5XN1 - chains A and E of the 3 polymer chains in the assembly; structure by X-ray diffraction, 2.45 A resolution.

Chain A:
Protein: Pol protein
From: Human immunodeficiency virus 1
Notes: fragment: p66 subunit
Reference sequence: D3XFN7 (D3XFN7_9HIV1); residues 1-555 here correspond to UniProt positions 100-654 (UniProt number = residue number + 99)
Sequence (557 residues; numbered -1 to 555; the number before each row is that of its first residue; numbers below 1 keep their minus sign (Met-1 is residue -1)):
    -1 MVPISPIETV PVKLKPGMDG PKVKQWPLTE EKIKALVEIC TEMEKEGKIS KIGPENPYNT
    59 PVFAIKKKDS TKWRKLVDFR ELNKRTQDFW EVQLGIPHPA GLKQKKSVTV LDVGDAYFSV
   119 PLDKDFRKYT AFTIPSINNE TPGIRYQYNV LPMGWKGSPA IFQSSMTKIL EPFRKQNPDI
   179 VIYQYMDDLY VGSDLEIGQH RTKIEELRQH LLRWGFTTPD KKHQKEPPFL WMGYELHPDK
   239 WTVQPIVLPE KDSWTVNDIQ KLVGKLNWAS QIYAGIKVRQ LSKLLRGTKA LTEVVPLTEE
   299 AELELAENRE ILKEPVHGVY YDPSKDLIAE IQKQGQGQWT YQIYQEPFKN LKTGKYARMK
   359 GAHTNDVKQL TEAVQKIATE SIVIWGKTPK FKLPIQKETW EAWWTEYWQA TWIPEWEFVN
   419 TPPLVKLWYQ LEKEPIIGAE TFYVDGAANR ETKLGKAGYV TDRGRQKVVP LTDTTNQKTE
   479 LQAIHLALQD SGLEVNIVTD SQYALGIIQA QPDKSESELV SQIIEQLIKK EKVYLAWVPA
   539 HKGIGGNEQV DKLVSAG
Not modelled in the structure: -1 to 2, 554-555
Sequence notes: expression tag (-1 to 0); engineered mutation Met151 (Gln250 in D3XFN7), Ser162 (Cys261 in D3XFN7), Ser280 (Cys379 in D3XFN7)
Ion coordination: Mg2+: Asp110, Val111, Asp185 (together with Entecavir 5'-triphosphate)
Ligand contacts: Entecavir 5'-triphosphate: Lys65, Arg72, Leu74, Asp110, Val111, Gly112, Asp113, Ala114, Tyr115, Met151, Gly152, Met184, Asp185, Lys220
Reported in the primary citation:
  - binding site for Entecavir 5'-triphosphate: Lys65, Arg72, Met151, Met184
  - contacts within the chain: Arg72-Met151 (hydrophobic contact), Phe160-Met164 (hydrophobic contact), Phe160-Phe214 (hydrophobic contact)
  - Mg2+ coordination: Val111, Asp185
  - conformationally variable residues (side-chain flip): Gln91, Gln161, Met184
  - binding site for 38-MER DNA aptamer (chain E): Ile63, Leu74
  - mutagenesis - Q151M: unchanged catalytic activity
  - mutagenesis - Q151M/F160L: abolished growth
  - mutagenesis - G112S/D113A/Q151M: decreased growth

Chain E:
Molecule: 38-MER DNA aptamer
Sequence (38 nucleotides; numbered -4 to 33; the number before each row is that of its first residue; numbers below 1 keep their minus sign (DT-4 is residue -4)):
    -4 TAATCGCCCC CCTTCGGTGC TTTGCACCGA AGGGGGGC
Not modelled in the structure: -4 to -2
Modified positions: OMC (o2'-methylycytidine-5'-monophosphate) at position 2; OMC (o2'-methylycytidine-5'-monophosphate) at position 4
Ligand contacts: Entecavir 5'-triphosphate: DC0, DG1, DC33

Chain A / chain E interface:
Residue-residue contacts (72; chain A residue first):
  Trp24(A) with DT-1(E), stacking on the base
  Phe61(A) with DT-1(E), sugar contact; DC0(E), sugar contact
  Ile63(A) with DC0(E), base contact
  Leu74(A) with DC0(E), base contact
  Asp76(A) with DC0(E), sugar contact
  Arg78(A) with DT-1(E), base contact; DC0(E), salt bridge to the phosphate; DG1(E), phosphate contact
  Asn81(A) with DG1(E), sugar contact
  Glu89(A) with OMC_2(E), hydrogen bond to the sugar; DC3(E), phosphate contact
  Gln91(A) with DC3(E), sugar contact
  Leu92(A) with OMC_4(E), sugar contact
  Gly93(A) with OMC_4(E), sugar contact
  Ile94(A) with DC3(E), base contact; OMC_4(E), sugar contact; DG31(E), base contact
  Asp110(A) with DC33(E), phosphate contact
  Tyr115(A) with DG1(E), base contact
  Gly152(A) with DC0(E), base contact; DG1(E), sugar contact
  Lys154(A) with DG1(E), phosphate contact; OMC_2(E), phosphate contact
  Pro157(A) with OMC_2(E), sugar contact
  Tyr183(A) with DC3(E), hydrogen bond to the base; DG32(E), hydrogen bond to the base; DC33(E), sugar contact
  Met184(A) with DC33(E), sugar contact
  Asp185(A) with DC33(E), phosphate contact
  Asp186(A) with DC33(E), phosphate contact
  Met230(A) with DG32(E), sugar contact; DC33(E), phosphate contact
  Gly231(A) with DG32(E), phosphate contact
  Asn255(A) with DG28(E), phosphate contact; DG29(E), hydrogen bond to the phosphate
  Gln258(A) with DG28(E), sugar contact; DG29(E), sugar contact
  Lys259(A) with DG29(E), phosphate contact; DG30(E), phosphate contact
  Gly262(A) with DG30(E), sugar contact
  Lys263(A) with DG30(E), sugar contact; DG31(E), salt bridge to the phosphate
  Asn265(A) with DC6(E), sugar contact
  Trp266(A) with DG31(E), sugar contact
  Val276(A) with DC7(E), phosphate contact
  Ser280(A) with DC7(E), phosphate contact; DT8(E), phosphate contact
  Lys281(A) with DT8(E), phosphate contact
  Arg284(A) with DT8(E), salt bridge to the phosphate; DT9(E), phosphate contact
  Gly285(A) with DT9(E), hydrogen bond to the phosphate
  Lys353(A) with DC6(E), hydrogen bond to the phosphate; DC7(E), salt bridge to the phosphate
  Ala355(A) with DC7(E), phosphate contact
  Arg356(A) with DC7(E), phosphate contact
  Gly359(A) with DC22(E), phosphate contact
  Ala360(A) with DC22(E), phosphate contact
  His361(A) with DA21(E), salt bridge to the phosphate
  Lys374(A) with DC5(E), phosphate contact; DC6(E), salt bridge to the phosphate
  Arg448(A) with DT18(E), hydrogen bond to the base
  Thr473(A) with DG19(E), phosphate contact; DC20(E), hydrogen bond to the phosphate
  Asn474(A) with DT18(E), phosphate contact
  Gln475(A) with DT17(E), phosphate contact; DT18(E), hydrogen bond to the phosphate; DC20(E), sugar contact
  Lys476(A) with DC20(E), phosphate contact
  Tyr501(A) with DC20(E), hydrogen bond to the phosphate; DA21(E), hydrogen bond to the phosphate
  Ile505(A) with DA21(E), phosphate contact
Also at the interface, not in a pair above, chain A (57 interface residues in all): Pro25, Val75, Met151, Trp153, Gln161, Gln242, Leu283, Leu289

In short:
The interface between chain A and chain E involves 57 residues on one side and 23 on the other, with 11
hydrogen bonds, 6 salt bridges and 1 aromatic stacking contact. Polar pairs include Tyr183(A)-DC3(E),
Tyr183(A)-DG32(E) and Arg448(A)-DT18(E). The paper reports a binding site for Entecavir 5'-triphosphate at
Lys65(A), Arg72(A) and Met151(A) among others; Q151M/F160L of chain A abolish growth; 3 substitutions were
tested in all.
Chain A is Pol protein (Human immunodeficiency virus 1) and chain E is 38-MER DNA aptamer; the structure,
HIV-1 reverse transcriptase Q151M:DNA:entecavir-triphosphate ternary complex, was determined by X-ray
diffraction (same publication as 5XN0 and 5XN2).
